PDB entry 3L37 | X-ray diffraction, 1.45 A resolution | chains A and H

# Chain A
Name: GP41 N-peptide
Sequence (47 residues; each row starts with the number of its first residue; numbering starts at 0):
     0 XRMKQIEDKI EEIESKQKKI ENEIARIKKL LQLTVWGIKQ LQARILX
Modified positions: ACE (acetyl group) at position 0; NH2 (amino group) at position 46

# Chain H
Name: HIV entry inhibitor PIE12
Sequence (18 residues; row label = number of the first residue in the row; numbering starts at 0):
     0 XKGHPCDYPE WQWLCELX
Modified positions: ACE (acetyl group) at position 0, NH2 (amino group) at position 17; Lys-1 (D-lysine; DLY); His-3 (D-histidine; DHI); Pro-4, Pro-8 (D-proline; DPR); Cys-5, Cys-14 (D-cysteine; DCY); Asp-6 (D-aspartic acid; DAS); Tyr-7 (D-tyrosine; DTY); Glu-9, Glu-15 (D-glutamic acid; DGL); Trp-10, Trp-12 (D-tryptophan; DTR); Gln-11 (D-glutamine; DGN); Leu-13, Leu-16 (D-leucine; DLE)
Disulfides: Cys-5/Cys-14

# Interface between chain A and chain H
Pairs across the interface (19):
  Leu-29(A) with Leu-16(H)
  Leu-32(A) with Pro-4(H); Leu-13(H); Leu-16(H); NH2_17(H)
  Trp-35(A) with ACE_0(H), hydrogen bond (side chain-backbone); Lys-1(H); Gly-2(H), hydrogen bond (side chain-backbone); His-3(H); Pro-4(H); Tyr-7(H); Trp-10(H)
  Gly-36(A) with Trp-10(H)
  Lys-38(A) with ACE_0(H)
  Gln-39(A) with ACE_0(H); Lys-1(H), hydrogen bond (side chain-backbone); Tyr-7(H); Trp-10(H)
  Leu-40(A) with Trp-10(H)

# In short
Chain A and chain H form an interface of 7 and 10 residues respectively, with 3 hydrogen bonds. Among the
polar pairs are Trp-35(A)/ACE_0(H), Trp-35(A)/Gly-2(H) and Gln-39(A)/Lys-1(H).
Chain A is GP41 N-peptide and chain H is HIV entry inhibitor PIE12; the structure, PIE12 D-peptide against HIV
entry, was determined by X-ray diffraction, deposited together with 3MGN, 3L35 and 3L36.
